3LGR - chain A; structure by X-ray diffraction, 1.64 A resolution.

Chain A:
Name: Endo-1,4-beta-xylanase 2
Organism: Hypocrea jecorina
Notes: EC 3.2.1.8
UniProtKB: P36217 (XYN2_TRIRE); residues 2-190 here correspond to UniProt positions 34-222 (UniProt number = residue number + 32)
Chain sequence (190 residues; numbered 1 to 190; the number before each row is that of its first residue):
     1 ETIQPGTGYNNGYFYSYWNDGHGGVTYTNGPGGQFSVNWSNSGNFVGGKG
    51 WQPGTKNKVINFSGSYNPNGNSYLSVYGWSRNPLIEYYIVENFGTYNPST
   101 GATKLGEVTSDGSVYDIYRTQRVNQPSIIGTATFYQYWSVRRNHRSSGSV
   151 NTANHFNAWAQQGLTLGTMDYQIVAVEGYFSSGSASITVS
Sequence notes: expression tag (1)
Modified positions: Glu1 (pyroglutamic acid; PCA)
Small-molecule neighbours:
  - pyridine-2,6-dicarboxylic acid (PDC), molecule 1: Thr2, Ile3, Gln4, Pro5, Tyr17, Asn19, Val25
  - pyridine-2,6-dicarboxylic acid (PDC), molecule 2: Gln4, Pro5, Asn19, Gly21, His22, Gly23

Summary:
Chain A binds pyridine-2,6-dicarboxylic acid.
Chain A is Endo-1,4-beta-xylanase 2 (Hypocrea jecorina); the structure, Xylanase II from Trichoderma reesei
cocrystallized with tris-dipicolinate europium, was determined by X-ray diffraction together with 2PE7, 2PES
and 2PC2 from the same study.
